Entry 1P34 (X-ray diffraction, 2.70 A resolution); this record covers chains A and E of the 10 polymer chains in the assembly.

# Chain A
Molecule: Histone H3
Organism: Xenopus laevis
UniProtKB: Q7ZT64 (Q7ZT64_9ZZZZ); residues 401-535 here correspond to UniProt positions 2-136 (UniProt number = residue number - 399)
Amino-acid sequence (135 residues; row label = number of the first residue in the row):
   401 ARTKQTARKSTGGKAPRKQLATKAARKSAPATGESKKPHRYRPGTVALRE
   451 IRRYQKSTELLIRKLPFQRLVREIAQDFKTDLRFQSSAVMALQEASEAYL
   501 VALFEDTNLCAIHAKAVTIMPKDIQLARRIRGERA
Disordered / not traced: 401-437
Differences from the reference sequence: conflict Glu434 (Gly35 in Q7ZT64), Ser435 (Val36 in Q7ZT64), Ala502 (Gly103 in Q7ZT64), Ala516 (Arg117 in Q7ZT64)

# Chain E
Molecule: Histone H3
Organism: Xenopus laevis
UniProtKB: Q7ZT64 (Q7ZT64_9ZZZZ); residues 601-735 here correspond to UniProt positions 2-136 (UniProt number = residue number - 599)
Amino-acid sequence (135 residues; each row starts with the number of its first residue):
   601 ARTKQTARKSTGGKAPRKQLATKAARKSAPATGESKKPHRYRPGTVALRE
   651 IRRYQKSTELLIRKLPFQRLVREIAQDFKTDLRFQSSAVMALQEASEAYL
   701 VALFEDTNLCAIHAKAVTIMPKDIQLARRIRGERA
Disordered / not traced: 601-637, 734-735
Differences from the reference sequence: conflict Glu634 (Gly35 in Q7ZT64), Ser635 (Val36 in Q7ZT64), Ala702 (Gly103 in Q7ZT64), Ala716 (Arg117 in Q7ZT64)

# Chain A / chain E interface
Contacting residue pairs - 20 pairs, chain A then chain E:
  Leu509(A) with Arg729(E)
  Cys510(A) with His713(E), hydrogen bond (backbone-side chain); Ile730(E), hydrophobic
  His513(A) with Cys710(E), hydrogen bond (side chain-backbone); Lys722(E); Asp723(E), salt bridge; Leu726(E)
  Ala514(A) with His713(E)
  Lys522(A) with His713(E)
  Asp523(A) with His713(E), salt bridge
  Leu526(A) with His713(E)
  Ala527(A) with Ile730(E)
  Arg529(A) with Asp706(E), salt bridge; Leu709(E)
  Ile530(A) with Asp706(E); Cys710(E), hydrophobic; Ala727(E); Ile730(E), hydrophobic; Arg731(E)
  Arg531(A) with Ile730(E)
Interface residues without a listed pair, chain A (12 interface residues in all): Asp506
Interface residues without a listed pair, chain E (13 interface residues in all): Glu705, Ala714

# Summary
12 residues of chain A and 13 residues of chain E are in contact; the contacts include 2 hydrogen bonds and 3
salt bridges. Among the polar pairs are His513(A)-Asp723(E), Asp523(A)-His713(E) and Arg529(A)-Asp706(E).
Chain A and chain E are both Histone H3 (Xenopus laevis); the structure, Crystallographic Studies of
Nucleosome Core Particles containing Histone 'Sin' Mutants, was determined by X-ray diffraction together with
1P3A, 1P3B, 1P3F, 1P3G, 1P3I, 1P3K and 4 further entries from the same study.
